Entry 5XF5 (X-ray diffraction, 2.82 A resolution); this record covers chains G and J of the 10 polymer chains in the assembly.

== Chain G ==
Name: Histone H2A type 1-B/E
From: Homo sapiens
UniProt: P04908 (H2A1B_HUMAN); residues 0-129 here correspond to UniProt positions 1-130 (UniProt number = residue number + 1)
Amino-acid sequence (130 residues; numbered 0 to 129; the number before each row is that of its first residue; numbering starts at 0):
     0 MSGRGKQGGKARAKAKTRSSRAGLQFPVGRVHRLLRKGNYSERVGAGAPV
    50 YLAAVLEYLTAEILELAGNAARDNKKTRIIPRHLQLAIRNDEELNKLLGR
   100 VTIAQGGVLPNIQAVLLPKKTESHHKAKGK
Disordered / not traced: 0-13, 120-129
Ion coordination: Ru ion site 1: Glu61, Glu64; Ru ion site 2 near Glu91 (its only coordinating residue here)
Ligand contacts: (1S,2R)-1,2-diphenylethane-1,2-diamine / RUD: Tyr57, Ala60, Glu61, Glu64, Leu65, Asp90, Glu91, Glu92
Curated features (UniProtKB/Swiss-Prot):
  - modified residue: Ser1 (N-acetylserine), Arg3 (Citrulline), Lys5 (N6-(2-hydroxyisobutyryl)lysine), Lys9 (N6-(2-hydroxyisobutyryl)lysine), Lys13 (N6-(beta-hydroxybutyryl)lysine), Lys36 (N6-(2-hydroxyisobutyryl)lysine), Lys74 (N6-(2-hydroxyisobutyryl)lysine), Lys75 (N6-(2-hydroxyisobutyryl)lysine), Lys95 (N6-(2-hydroxyisobutyryl)lysine), Gln104 (N5-methylglutamine), Lys118 (N6-(2-hydroxyisobutyryl)lysine), Lys119 (N6-crotonyllysine), Thr120 (Phosphothreonine), Lys125 (N6-crotonyllysine)
  - cross-link (Glycyl lysine isopeptide (Lys-Gly)): Lys13 (interchain with G-Cter in ubiquitin), Lys15 (interchain with G-Cter in ubiquitin), Lys119 (interchain with G-Cter in ubiquitin)
From the paper describing this entry:
  - Ru ion coordination: Glu61, Glu64, Glu91

== Chain J ==
Molecule: 145-nt DNA strand
Sequence (145 nucleotides; row label = number of the first residue in the row; numbers below 1 keep their minus sign (DA-72 is residue -72)):
   -72 ATCAATATCCACCTGCAGATACTACCAAAAGTGTATTTGGAAACTGCTCC
   -22 ATCAAAAGGCATGTTCAGCTGATTCAGCTGAACATGCCTTTTGATGGAGC
    28 AGTTTCCAAATACACTTTTGGTAGTATCTGCAGGTGGATATTGAT

== Chain G / chain J interface ==
Contacting residue pairs (14):
  Ala14(G) with DA-43(J), phosphate contact; DG-42(J), phosphate contact
  Lys15(G) with DA-43(J), phosphate contact; DG-42(J), hydrogen bond to the phosphate
  Thr16(G) with DA-43(J), phosphate contact
  Arg17(G) with DA-43(J), salt bridge to the phosphate
  Arg20(G) with DG-42(J), salt bridge to the phosphate
  Gly28(G) with DA-44(J), sugar contact; DA-43(J), phosphate contact
  Arg29(G) with DA-44(J), sugar contact
  Arg32(G) with DA-44(J), salt bridge to the phosphate
  Arg42(G) with DT-36(J), hydrogen bond to the sugar; DT-35(J), sugar contact
  Arg77(G) with DA-54(J), sugar contact
Other interface residues (no listed pair), chain J (7 interface residues in all): DT-37

== Overview ==
The interface between chain G and chain J involves 10 residues on one side and 7 on the other; the contacts
include 2 hydrogen bonds and 3 salt bridges. Polar pairs include Arg42(G)-DT-36(J), Lys15(G)-DG-42(J) and
Arg17(G)-DA-43(J). Bound to chain G: (1S,2R)-1,2-diphenylethane-1,2-diamine / RUD. From the paper: Ru ion
coordination by Glu61(G), Glu64(G) and Glu91(G).
Here chain G is Histone H2A type 1-B/E (Homo sapiens) and chain J is a 145-nt DNA strand. Entry 5XF5
(Nucleosome core particle with an adduct of a binuclear RAPTA (Ru-arene-phosphaadamantane) compound having a
1,2-diphenylethylenediamine linker ...) was determined by X-ray diffraction, deposited together with 5XF3,
5XF4 and 5XF6.
